PDB entry 6DBW | electron microscopy, 4.70 A resolution (low resolution: residue-level contacts below are approximate; hydrogen-bond / salt-bridge calls are withheld) | chains C and F of the 6 polymer chains in the assembly

Chain C:
Protein: Recombination activating gene 1 - MBP chimera
Organism: Escherichia coli
Notes: EC 2.3.2.27
UniProtKB: chimeric construct of P0AEX9, O13033: residues -113 to 250 from P0AEX9 (MALE_ECOLI) positions 29-392 (UniProt number = residue number + 142); residues 271-1031 from O13033 positions 271-1031 (same numbers)
Sequence (1159 residues; each row starts with the number of its first residue; numbers below 1 keep their minus sign (Met-127 is residue -127)):
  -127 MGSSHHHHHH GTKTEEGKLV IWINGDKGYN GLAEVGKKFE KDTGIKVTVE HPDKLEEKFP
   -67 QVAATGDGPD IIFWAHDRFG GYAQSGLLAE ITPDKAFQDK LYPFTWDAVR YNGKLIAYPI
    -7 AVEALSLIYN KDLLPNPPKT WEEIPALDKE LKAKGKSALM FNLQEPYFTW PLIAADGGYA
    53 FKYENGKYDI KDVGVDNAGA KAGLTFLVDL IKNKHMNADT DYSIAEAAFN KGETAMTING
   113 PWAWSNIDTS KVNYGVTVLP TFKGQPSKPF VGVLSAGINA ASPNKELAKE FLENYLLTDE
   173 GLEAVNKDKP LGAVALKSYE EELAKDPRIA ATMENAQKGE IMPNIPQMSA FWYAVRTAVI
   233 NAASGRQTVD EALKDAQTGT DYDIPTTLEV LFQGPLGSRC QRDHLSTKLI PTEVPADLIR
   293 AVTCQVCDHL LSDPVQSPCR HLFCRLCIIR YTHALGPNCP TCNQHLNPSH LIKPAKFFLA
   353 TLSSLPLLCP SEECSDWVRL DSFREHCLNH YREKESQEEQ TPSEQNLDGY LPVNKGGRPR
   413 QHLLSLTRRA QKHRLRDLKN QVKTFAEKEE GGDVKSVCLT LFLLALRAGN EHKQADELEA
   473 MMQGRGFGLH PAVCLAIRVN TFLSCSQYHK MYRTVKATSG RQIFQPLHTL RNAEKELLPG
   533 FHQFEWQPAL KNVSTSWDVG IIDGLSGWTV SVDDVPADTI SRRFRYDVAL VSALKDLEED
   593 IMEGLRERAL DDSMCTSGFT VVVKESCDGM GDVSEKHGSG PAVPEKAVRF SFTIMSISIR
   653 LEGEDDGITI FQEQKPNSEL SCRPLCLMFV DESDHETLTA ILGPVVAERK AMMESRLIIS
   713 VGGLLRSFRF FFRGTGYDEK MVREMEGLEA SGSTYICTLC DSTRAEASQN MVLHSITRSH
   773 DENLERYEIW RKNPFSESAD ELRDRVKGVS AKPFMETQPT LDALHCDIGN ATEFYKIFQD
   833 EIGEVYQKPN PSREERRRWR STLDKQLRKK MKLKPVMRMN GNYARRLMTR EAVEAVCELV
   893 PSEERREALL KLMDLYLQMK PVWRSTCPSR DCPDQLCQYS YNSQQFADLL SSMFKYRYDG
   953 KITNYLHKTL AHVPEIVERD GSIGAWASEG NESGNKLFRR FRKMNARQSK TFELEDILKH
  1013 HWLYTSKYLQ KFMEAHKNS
Disordered / not traced: -127 to 407, 628-635, 1031
Differences from the reference sequence: initiating methionine (-127); expression tag (-126 to -114); linker (251-270)
Metal / ion sites: Zn2+: Cys749, His959, His964

Chain F:
Molecule: Reverse strand of 12-RSS substrate DNA
Sequence (50 nucleotides; each row starts with the number of its first residue):
     1 CTGCAGGGTT TTTGTTCCAG TCTGTAGCAC TGTGTAAGAC AGGCCAGATC

Interface between chain C and chain F:
Pairs across the interface (25):
  Gly408(C) with DG8(F); DT9(F)
  Gly409(C) with DT9(F)
  Arg410(C) with DT9(F); DT10(F); DT11(F)
  Arg412(C) with DT11(F)
  Leu418(C) with DT12(F)
  Thr419(C) with DT12(F); DT13(F)
  Arg421(C) with DG14(F); DT15(F)
  Ala422(C) with DT12(F); DT13(F)
  His425(C) with DT12(F)
  Arg426(C) with DT11(F)
  His501(C) with DG24(F); DT25(F)
  Tyr504(C) with DG24(F)
  Arg505(C) with DT25(F)
  Pro518(C) with DG24(F)
  His520(C) with DT23(F)
  Gln1000(C) with DC30(F)
  Ser1001(C) with DC30(F); DT31(F)
Also at the interface, not in a pair above, chain C (19 interface residues in all): Arg999, Lys1002
Also at the interface, not in a pair above, chain F (14 interface residues in all): DC22

In short:
Chain C and chain F form an interface of 19 and 14 residues respectively. Cys749(C), His959(C) and His964(C)
form the Zn2+ site.
Here chain C is Recombination activating gene 1 - MBP chimera (Escherichia coli) and chain F is Reverse strand
of 12-RSS substrate DNA. Entry 6DBW (Cryo-EM structure of RAG in complex with 12-RSS substrate DNA) was
determined by electron microscopy together with 6DBI, 6DBJ, 6DBL, 6DBO, 6DBQ, 6DBR and 4 further entries from
the same study.
